PDB entry 7MT6 | X-ray diffraction, 1.70 A resolution | chains A and B

# Chain A
Protein: Tryptophan synthase alpha chain
From: Salmonella typhimurium
Notes: EC 4.2.1.20
UniProt: A0A0D6FWC1 (A0A0D6FWC1_SALTM); residues 1-268 here = UniProt positions 1-268
Sequence (268 residues; each row starts with the number of its first residue):
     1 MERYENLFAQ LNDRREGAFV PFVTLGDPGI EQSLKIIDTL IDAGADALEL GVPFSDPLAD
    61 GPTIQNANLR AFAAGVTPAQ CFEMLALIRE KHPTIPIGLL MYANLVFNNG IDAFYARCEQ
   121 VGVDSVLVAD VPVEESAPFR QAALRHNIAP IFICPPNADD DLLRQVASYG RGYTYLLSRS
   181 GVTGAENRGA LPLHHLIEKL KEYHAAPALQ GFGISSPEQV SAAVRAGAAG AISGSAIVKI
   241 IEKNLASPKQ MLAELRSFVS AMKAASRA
Residues lining bound ligands: F9F (2-({[4-(trifluoromethoxy)phenyl]sulfonyl}amino)ethyl dihydrogen phosphate): Phe22, Glu49, Ala59, Asp60, Ile64, Leu100, Leu127, Ala129, Ile153, Tyr175, Leu177, Arg179, Thr183, Gly184, Ala185, Phe212, Gly213, Ile214, Ile232, Ser233, Gly234, Ser235

# Chain B
Protein: Tryptophan synthase beta chain
From: Salmonella enterica subsp. enterica serovar Typhimurium
Notes: EC 4.2.1.20
UniProt: P0A2K1 (TRPB_SALTY); residue numbers follow UniProt; this construct covers 1-397
Sequence (397 residues; numbered 1 to 397; the number before each row is that of its first residue):
     1 MTTLLNPYFG EFGGMYVPQI LMPALNQLEE AFVSAQKDPE FQAQFADLLK NYAGRPTALT
    61 KCQNITAGTR TTLYLKREDL LHGGAHKTNQ VLGQALLAKR MGKSEIIAET GAGQHGVASA
   121 LASALLGLKC RIYMGAKDVE RQSPNVFRMR LMGAEVIPVH SGSATLKDAC NEALRDWSGS
   181 YETAHYMLGT AAGPHPYPTI VREFQRMIGE ETKAQILDKE GRLPDAVIAC VGGGSNAIGM
   241 FADFINDTSV GLIGVEPGGH GIETGEHGAP LKHGRVGIYF GMKAPMMQTA DGQIEESYSI
   301 SAGLDFPSVG PQHAYLNSIG RADYVSITDD EALEAFKTLC RHEGIIPALE SSHALAHALK
   361 MMREQPEKEQ LLVVNLSGRG DKDIFTVHDI LKARGEI
Unresolved in the structure: 1, 397
Curated features (UniProtKB/Swiss-Prot):
  - modified residue: Lys87 (N6-(pyridoxal phosphate)lysine)
Metal / ion sites: Cs+ site 1: Thr66, Thr69, Thr71; Cs+ site 2: Gly232, Gly268, Leu304, Phe306, Ser308
Residues lining bound ligands:
  - 0JO (2-{[(E)-{3-hydroxy-2-methyl-5-[(phosphonooxy)methyl]pyridin-4-yl}methylidene]amino}prop-2-enoic acid): Ala85, His86, Lys87, Glu109, Thr110, Gly111, Ala112, Gly113, Gln114, His115, Gly116, Leu166, Gly189, Thr190, Cys230, Val231, Gly232, Gly233, Gly234, Ser235, Asn236, Gly303, Leu304, Ala348, Glu350, Ser351, Ser377, Gly378
  - benzimidazole (BZI), molecule 1: Thr3, Leu4, Leu5, Asn6, Pro7
  - benzimidazole (BZI), molecule 2: Lys87, Glu109, His115, Leu166, Cys170, Gly189, Thr190, Gly232, Gly233, Gly303, Phe306
What the authors report for this chain:
  - binding site for benzimidazole: Lys87, Glu109
  - catalytic residues: Glu109 (proposed by the authors, not directly observed)
  - mutagenesis - E109D (27-fold): decreased catalytic activity (citing earlier work)

# Interface between chain A and chain B
Residue-residue contacts (64; chain A residue first):
  Pro53(A) - Gln293(B)  hydrogen bond (backbone-side chain)
  Phe54(A) - Gly292(B)
  Phe54(A) - Gln293(B)
  Phe54(A) - Ile294(B)  hydrophobic
  Ser55(A) - Gln293(B)  hydrogen bond (backbone-side chain)
  Ser55(A) - Ile294(B)  hydrogen bond (side chain-backbone)
  Asp56(A) - Lys167(B)  salt bridge
  Asp56(A) - Asn171(B)  hydrogen bond
  Asp56(A) - Tyr279(B)
  Asp56(A) - Ile294(B)
  Pro57(A) - Arg175(B)  hydrogen bond (backbone-side chain)
  Leu58(A) - Asn171(B)
  Leu58(A) - Leu174(B)  hydrophobic
  Leu58(A) - Arg175(B)
  Asp60(A) - Arg175(B)  hydrogen bond (backbone-side chain)
  Gln65(A) - Arg175(B)
  Phe72(A) - Gln293(B)
  Thr77(A) - Asp291(B)
  Pro78(A) - Asp291(B)
  Ala103(A) - Ile278(B)  hydrophobic
  Asn104(A) - Gly277(B)
  Asn104(A) - Ile278(B)  hydrogen bond (side chain-backbone)
  Asn104(A) - Gln288(B)  hydrogen bond
  Asn104(A) - Gly292(B)  hydrogen bond (side chain-backbone)
  Asn104(A) - Ile294(B)
  Leu105(A) - Asp291(B)
  Leu105(A) - Gly292(B)
  Leu105(A) - Gln293(B)
  Phe107(A) - Val276(B)
  Phe107(A) - Ile278(B)  hydrophobic
  Phe107(A) - Lys283(B)
  Asn108(A) - Arg275(B)  hydrogen bond
  Asn108(A) - Gln288(B)
  Asn108(A) - Ala290(B)  hydrogen bond (side chain-backbone)
  Asn108(A) - Asp291(B)  hydrogen bond (side chain-backbone)
  Asn108(A) - Gly292(B)
  Asn109(A) - Arg275(B)
  Asn109(A) - Ala290(B)
  Ala129(A) - Pro18(B)
  Asp130(A) - Tyr16(B)
  Asp130(A) - Val17(B)
  Pro132(A) - Met15(B)
  Pro132(A) - Val17(B)
  Pro132(A) - Gln19(B)
  Pro132(A) - Met22(B)  hydrophobic
  Val133(A) - Gln19(B)  hydrogen bond (backbone-side chain)
  Glu134(A) - Gln19(B)  hydrogen bond
  Glu134(A) - Met22(B)
  Glu135(A) - Tyr8(B)  hydrogen bond
  Glu135(A) - Gly14(B)
  Glu135(A) - Met15(B)  hydrogen bond (side chain-backbone)
  Glu135(A) - Tyr16(B)  hydrogen bond
  Ile153(A) - Gln19(B)
  Pro155(A) - Gln19(B)
  Pro155(A) - Ile20(B)  hydrophobic
  Asn157(A) - Glu182(B)
  Leu162(A) - Gln19(B)
  Ser180(A) - Ser178(B)
  Ser180(A) - Gly179(B)
  Ser180(A) - Tyr181(B)
  Gly181(A) - Ser178(B)  hydrogen bond (backbone-backbone)
  Gly181(A) - Gly179(B)
  Val182(A) - Arg175(B)
  Val182(A) - Ser178(B)
Also at the interface, not in a pair above, chain A (35 interface residues in all): Ala59, Val131, Phe139, Pro156, Leu177
Also at the interface, not in a pair above, chain B (32 interface residues in all): Thr2, Glu11, Glu172

# In short
The interface between chain A and chain B involves 35 residues on one side and 32 on the other; the contacts
include 18 hydrogen bonds and 1 salt bridge. Polar pairs include Asp56(A)-Lys167(B), Pro53(A)-Gln293(B) and
Ser55(A)-Gln293(B). Bound to chain A: compound F9F. The paper reports the catalytic residue Glu109(B); E109D
of chain B reduces catalytic activity.
Here chain A is Tryptophan synthase alpha chain (Salmonella typhimurium) and chain B is Tryptophan synthase
beta chain (Salmonella enterica subsp. enterica serovar Typhimurium). Entry 7MT6 (Crystal structure of
tryptophan synthase in complex with F9, Cs+, benzimidazole, pH7.8 - alpha aminoacrylate form ...) was
determined by X-ray diffraction (same publication as 7MT4 and 7MT5).
